Entry 3NK3 (X-ray diffraction, 2.60 A resolution); this record covers chains A and C of the 4 polymer chains in the assembly.

== Chain A ==
Molecule: Zona pellucida 3
From: Gallus gallus
UniProtKB: P79762 (P79762_CHICK); aligned to UniProt positions 21-317 over residues 51-347 (the alignment contains insertions or deletions, so no single offset holds)
Amino-acid sequence (297 residues; row label = number of the first residue in the row):
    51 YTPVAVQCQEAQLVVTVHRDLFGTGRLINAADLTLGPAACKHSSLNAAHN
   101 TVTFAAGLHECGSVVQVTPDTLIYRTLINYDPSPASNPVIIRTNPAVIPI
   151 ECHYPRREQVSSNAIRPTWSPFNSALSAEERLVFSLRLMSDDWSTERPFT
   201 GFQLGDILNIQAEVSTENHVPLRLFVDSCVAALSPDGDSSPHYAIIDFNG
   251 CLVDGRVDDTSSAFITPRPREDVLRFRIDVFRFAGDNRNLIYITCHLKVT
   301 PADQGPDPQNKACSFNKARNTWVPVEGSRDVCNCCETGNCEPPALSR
Not modelled in the structure: 158-166, 344-347
Sequence notes: engineered mutation Gln159 (Asn in P79762)
Cystine bridges: Cys58-Cys152, Cys90-Cys111, Cys229-Cys295, Cys251-Cys335, Cys313-Cys332, Cys334-Cys340
Covalently attached groups: 2-acetamido-2-deoxy-alpha-D-galactopyranose (A2G) linked to Thr168
Reported in the primary citation:
  - self-association interface (contacts with another copy of this molecule); pairs are residue here / residue on that copy: Arg142-Asp254, Arg142-Tyr243, Leu204, Pro241, Tyr243
  - mutagenesis - R142A: decreased expression
  - contacts within the chain: Gln116-Glu196 (hydrogen bond), Arg125-Glu196
  - mutagenesis - T168A, E196A: unchanged expression
  - post-translational modification sites: Thr168
  - binding site for 2-acetamido-2-deoxy-alpha-D-galactopyranose: Thr168
  - mutagenesis - T168A: decreased binding to sperm
  - conformationally variable residues (order/disorder transition, side-chain flip): Thr168, His219
  - contacts within the chain: Ser215-His219 (hydrogen bond), His219-Val220 (from molecular simulation)
  - mutagenesis - T168A: abolished binding to jacalin or PNA

== Chain C ==
Molecule: Zona pellucida 3
From: Gallus gallus
UniProtKB: P79762 (P79762_CHICK); residues 359-382 here = UniProt positions 359-382
Amino-acid sequence (30 residues; numbered 359 to 388; the number before each row is that of its first residue):
   359 AFAADAGKEVAADVVIGPVLLSADHHHHHH
Not modelled in the structure: 359-367
Sequence notes: engineered mutation Ala359 (Arg in P79762), Ala361 (Arg in P79762), Ala362 (Arg in P79762); expression tag (383-388)
Ligand contacts: citrate anion (FLC): His385, His386, His387
Swiss-Prot annotation at these positions:
  - region: Val368 to Ser380 (Extracellular hydrophobic patch)

== Interface between chain A and chain C ==
Residue-residue contacts - 60 pairs, chain A then chain C:
  Val114(A) with Val373(C); Gly375(C)
  Arg125(A) with Gly375(C); Pro376(C)
  Leu127(A) with Pro376(C), hydrophobic
  Pro149(A) with Leu378(C), hydrophobic
  Pro171(A) with Val368(C)
  Phe172(A) with Val368(C), hydrophobic
  Leu182(A) with Val368(C), hydrophobic
  Phe184(A) with Ala370(C), hydrophobic; Val372(C), hydrophobic
  Leu186(A) with Val372(C)
  Leu188(A) with Ile374(C), hydrophobic
  Phe199(A) with Ile374(C), hydrophobic; Gly375(C); Pro376(C); Val377(C); Leu378(C), hydrogen bond (backbone-backbone)
  Thr200(A) with Leu378(C)
  Gly201(A) with Leu378(C)
  Phe202(A) with Val377(C), hydrophobic; Leu378(C); Leu379(C); Ser380(C), hydrogen bond (backbone-backbone)
  Gln203(A) with Ser380(C), hydrogen bond; His385(C)
  Val280(A) with Leu379(C), hydrophobic
  Phe281(A) with Leu379(C)
  Arg282(A) with Leu379(C); His383(C)
  Asp286(A) with His383(C)
  Asn287(A) with His383(C)
  Asn289(A) with Leu378(C); Leu379(C), hydrogen bond (backbone-backbone); Ser380(C); Ala381(C); His383(C), hydrogen bond
  Leu290(A) with Val377(C); Leu378(C), hydrophobic
  Ile291(A) with Pro376(C); Val377(C), hydrogen bond (backbone-backbone)
  Tyr292(A) with Ile374(C); Gly375(C); Pro376(C)
  Ile293(A) with Val372(C); Val373(C); Ile374(C), hydrogen bond (backbone-backbone)
  Thr294(A) with Val372(C); Val373(C)
  Cys295(A) with Ala370(C); Asp371(C); Val372(C), hydrogen bond (backbone-backbone)
  His296(A) with Ala369(C); Ala370(C); Asp371(C), salt bridge
  Leu297(A) with Ala369(C); Ala370(C), hydrogen bond (backbone-backbone)
  Lys298(A) with Val368(C); Ala369(C)
  Val299(A) with Val368(C), hydrogen bond (backbone-backbone)
Interface residues without a listed pair, chain A (38 interface residues in all): Thr126, Val147, Ser185, Arg187, Leu204, Leu208, Pro235
The authors on this interface:
  - pairs named by the authors: Tyr292(A)-Pro376(C), His296(A)-Asp371(C) (salt bridge)
  - interface residues, chain A: Pro171(A), Phe172(A), Phe199(A), Phe202(A)

== Summary ==
Chain A and chain C form an interface of 38 and 16 residues respectively; the contacts include 10 hydrogen
bonds and 1 salt bridge. Polar contacts include His296(A)-Asp371(C), Gln203(A)-Ser380(C) and
Asn289(A)-His383(C). The paper describes a contact between Tyr292(A) and Pro376(C); a salt bridge between
His296(A) and Asp371(C). From the paper: a binding site for 2-acetamido-2-deoxy-alpha-D-galactopyranose at
Thr168(A); R142A of chain A reduces expression; 3 substitutions were tested in all.
Chain A is Zona pellucida 3 and chain C is Zona pellucida 3, both from Gallus gallus; the structure, Crystal
structure of full-length sperm receptor ZP3 at 2.6 A resolution, was determined by X-ray diffraction.
